1Y46 - chains A and B of the 4 polymer chains in the assembly; structure by X-ray diffraction, 2.22 A resolution.

[Chain A]
Name: Hemoglobin alpha chain
Source organism: Homo sapiens
Reference sequence: P69905 (HBA_HUMAN); residue numbers follow UniProt; this construct covers 1-141
Sequence (141 residues; numbered 1 to 141; the number before each row is that of its first residue):
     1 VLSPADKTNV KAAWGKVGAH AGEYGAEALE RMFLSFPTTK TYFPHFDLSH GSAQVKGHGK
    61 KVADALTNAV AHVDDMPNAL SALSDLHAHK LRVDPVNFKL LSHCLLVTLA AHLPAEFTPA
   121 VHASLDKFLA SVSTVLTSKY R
Ion coordination: heme Fe near H87 (its only coordinating residue here)
Ligand contacts: heme (HEM): M32, T39, Y42, F43, H45, F46, H58, K61, V62, A65, L66, L83, L86, H87, L91, V93, N97, F98, L101, V132, L136
UniProt features mapped onto this chain:
  - site: K61 (Not glycated)

[Chain B]
Name: Hemoglobin beta chain
Source organism: Homo sapiens
Reference sequence: P68871 (HBB_HUMAN); numbering as in UniProt (aligned over 1-146)
Sequence (146 residues; each row starts with the number of its first residue):
     1 MHLTPEEKSA VTALWGKVNV DEVGGEALGR LLVVYPYTQR FFESFGDLST PDAVMGNPKV
    61 KAHGKKVLGA FSDGLAHLDN LKGTFATLSE LHCDKLHVDP ENFRLLGNVL VCVLAHHFGK
   121 EFTPPVQAAY QKVVAGVANA LAHKYH
Construct notes: engineered mutation M1 (Val in P68871), Y37 (Trp in P68871)
Ion coordination: heme Fe near H92 (its only coordinating residue here)
Ligand contacts: heme (HEM): L31, T38, F41, F42, H63, K66, V67, A70, F71, F85, L88, L91, H92, L96, V98, N102, F103, L106, V137, L141

[Chain A / chain B interface]
Residue-residue contacts - 33 pairs, chain A then chain B:
  E30(A) with P124(B)
  R31(A) with F122(B), hydrogen bond (side chain-backbone); T123(B); P124(B); Q127(B), hydrogen bond
  L34(A) with P124(B), hydrophobic; P125(B); A128(B)
  S35(A) with Q127(B); A128(B), hydrogen bond (side chain-backbone); Q131(B)
  F36(A) with Q131(B)
  H103(A) with N108(B), hydrogen bond; Q131(B), hydrogen bond
  C104(A) with Q127(B)
  V107(A) with V111(B), hydrophobic; A115(B); Q127(B)
  A110(A) with H116(B)
  A111(A) with A115(B); G119(B)
  P114(A) with H116(B), hydrogen bond (backbone-side chain)
  F117(A) with R30(B), hydrogen bond (backbone-side chain); H116(B)
  T118(A) with R30(B), hydrogen bond (backbone-side chain)
  P119(A) with R30(B); V33(B); M55(B), hydrophobic
  H122(A) with R30(B), hydrogen bond; V34(B); C112(B)
  A123(A) with V34(B), hydrophobic
  D126(A) with Y35(B)
Also at the interface, not in a pair above, chain A (19 interface residues in all): L106, A120
Also at the interface, not in a pair above, chain B (21 interface residues in all): E26, P51, K120

[In short]
19 residues of chain A face 21 of chain B across their interface; the contacts include 9 hydrogen bonds. Polar
pairs include R31(A)-F122(B), R31(A)-Q127(B) and S35(A)-A128(B). Ligands of chain A: heme. Ligands of chain B:
heme.
Here chain A is Hemoglobin alpha chain and chain B is Hemoglobin beta chain, both from Homo sapiens. Entry
1Y46 (T-To-T(High) quaternary transitions in human hemoglobin: betaW37Y deoxy low-salt (10 test sets)) was
determined by X-ray diffraction (same publication as 1XXT, 1XY0, 1XZ5, 1XZ7, 1XZU, 1XZV and 45 further
entries).
